6GRK - chain A; structure by X-ray diffraction, 2.33 A resolution.

# Chain A
Molecule: AhlB
Source organism: Aeromonas hydrophila
UniProt: A0A081US78 (A0A081US78_AERHY); residues 1-359 here = UniProt positions 1-359
Chain sequence (367 residues; row label = number of the first residue in the row):
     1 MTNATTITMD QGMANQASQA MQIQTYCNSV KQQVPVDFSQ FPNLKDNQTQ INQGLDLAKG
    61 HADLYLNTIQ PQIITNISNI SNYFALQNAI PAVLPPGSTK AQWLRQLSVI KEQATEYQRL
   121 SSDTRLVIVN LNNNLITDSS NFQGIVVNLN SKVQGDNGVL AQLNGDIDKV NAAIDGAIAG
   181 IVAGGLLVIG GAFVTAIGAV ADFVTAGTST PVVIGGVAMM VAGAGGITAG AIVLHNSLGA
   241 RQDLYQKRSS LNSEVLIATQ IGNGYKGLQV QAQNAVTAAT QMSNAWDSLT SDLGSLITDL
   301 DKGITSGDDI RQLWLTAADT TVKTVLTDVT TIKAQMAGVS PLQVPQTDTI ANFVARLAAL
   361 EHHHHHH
Disordered / not traced: 1-6, 361-367
Construct notes: expression tag (360-367)
What the authors report for this chain:
  - conformationally variable residues: Gly-191 to Ala-222

# Overview
The paper reports conformational variability at Gly-191.
Chain A is AhlB (Aeromonas hydrophila); the structure, Structure of the soluble AhlB of the tripartite
alpha-pore forming toxin, AHL, from Aeromonas hydrophila, was determined by X-ray diffraction (same
publication as 6H2D, 6H2E, 6H2F, 6R1J and 6GRJ).
